Entry 7F64 (electron microscopy, 2.42 A resolution); this record covers chains H and L of the 12 polymer chains in the assembly.

== Chain H ==
Name: Translation initiation factor eIF-2B subunit delta
Source organism: Homo sapiens
UniProt: Q9UI10 (EI2BD_HUMAN); residues 1-523 here = UniProt positions 1-523
Sequence (523 residues; row label = number of the first residue in the row):
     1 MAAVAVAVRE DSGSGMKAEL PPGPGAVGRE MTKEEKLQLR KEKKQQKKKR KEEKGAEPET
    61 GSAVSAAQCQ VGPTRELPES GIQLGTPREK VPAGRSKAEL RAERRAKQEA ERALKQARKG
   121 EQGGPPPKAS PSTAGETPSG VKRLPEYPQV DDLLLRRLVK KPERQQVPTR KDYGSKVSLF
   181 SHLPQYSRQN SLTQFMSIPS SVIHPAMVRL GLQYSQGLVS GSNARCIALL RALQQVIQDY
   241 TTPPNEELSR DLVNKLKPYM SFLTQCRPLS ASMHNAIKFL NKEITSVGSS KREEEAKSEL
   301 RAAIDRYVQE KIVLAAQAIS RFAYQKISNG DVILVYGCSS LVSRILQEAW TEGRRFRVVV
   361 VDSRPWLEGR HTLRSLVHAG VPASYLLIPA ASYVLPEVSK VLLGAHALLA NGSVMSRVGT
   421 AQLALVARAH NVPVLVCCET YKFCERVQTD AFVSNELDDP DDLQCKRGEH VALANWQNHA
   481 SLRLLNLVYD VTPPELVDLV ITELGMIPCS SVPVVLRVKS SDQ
Not modelled in the structure: 1-165, 522-523
Curated features (UniProtKB/Swiss-Prot):
  - region: Arg170 to Leu179 (May bind the chemical integrated stress response (ISR) inhibitor ISRIB)
  - modified residue: Ala2 (N-acetylalanine), Ser12 (Phosphoserine), Thr86 (Phosphothreonine), Ser130 (Phosphoserine)
  - natural variant: Arg209 (R209Q: In VWM4), Ala228 (A228V: In VWM4), Leu269 (L269R: In VWM4), Arg357 (R357Q: In VWM4), Arg374 (R374C: In VWM4), Cys465 (C465R: In VWM4), Tyr489 (Y489H: In VWM4)

== Chain L ==
Name: Non-structural protein NS-S
Source organism: Sandfly fever sicilian virus
UniProt: P12792 (NSS_SFSV); residues 1-261 here correspond to UniProt positions 7-267 (UniProt number = residue number + 6)
Sequence (261 residues; each row starts with the number of its first residue):
     1 MNSQYMFDYP AINIDVRCHR LLSSVSYVAY NKFHTHDVST YEHCEIPLEK LRLGFGRRNS
    61 LADFYSLGEL PASWGPACYF SSVKPMMYTF QGMASDLSRF DLTSFSRKGL PNVLKALSWP
   121 LGIPDCEIFS ICSDRFVRGL QTRDQLMSYI LRMGDSHSLD ECIVQAHKKI LQEARRLGLS
   181 DEHYNGYDLF REIGSLVCLR LINAEPFDTA SSGEALDVRT VIRSYRASDP STGLTEYGNS
   241 LWTPIHSHVD ENDESSSDSD F
Not modelled in the structure: 104-110, 205-261

== Interface between chain H and chain L ==
Residue-residue contacts (6; chain H residue first):
  Arg321(H) with Thr35(L); His36(L)
  Phe322(H) with Met1(L), hydrophobic
  Tyr324(H) with Arg52(L)
  Gln325(H) with Met1(L)
  Glu352(H) with Arg52(L), salt bridge
From the paper, about this interface:
  - pairs named by the authors: Thr35(L)-Arg321(H)

== In short ==
Chain H and chain L form an interface of 5 and 4 residues respectively; the contacts include 1 salt bridge.
Its one salt-bridged contact is Glu352(H)-Arg52(L). The authors report a contact between Thr35(L) and
Arg321(H).
Here chain H is Translation initiation factor eIF-2B subunit delta (Homo sapiens) and chain L is
Non-structural protein NS-S (Sandfly fever sicilian virus). Entry 7F64 (eIF2B-SFSV NSs) was determined by
electron microscopy (same publication as 7F66, 7F67 and 7VLK).
